7PV2 - chains E and G of the 12 polymer chains in the assembly; structure by electron microscopy, 3.20 A resolution.

# Chain E (and G)
Name: Head-tail connector (Portal protein)
Source organism: Bacillus phage GA-1
Notes: chain G of this document is another copy of the same molecule, construct and numbering; everything in this record applies to it too
Reference sequence: Q9FZW5 (Q9FZW5_BPGA1); residue numbers follow UniProt; this construct covers 1-306
Sequence (306 residues; row label = number of the first residue in the row):
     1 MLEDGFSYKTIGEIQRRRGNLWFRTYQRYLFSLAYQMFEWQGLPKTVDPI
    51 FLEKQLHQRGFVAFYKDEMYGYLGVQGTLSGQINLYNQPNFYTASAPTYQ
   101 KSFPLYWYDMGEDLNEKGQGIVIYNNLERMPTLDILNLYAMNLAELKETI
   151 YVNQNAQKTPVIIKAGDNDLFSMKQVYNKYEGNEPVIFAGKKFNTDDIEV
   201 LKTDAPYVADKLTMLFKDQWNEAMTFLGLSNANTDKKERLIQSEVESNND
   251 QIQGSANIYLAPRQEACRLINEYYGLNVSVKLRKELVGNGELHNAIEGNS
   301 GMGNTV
Not modelled in the structure: 1-7, 231-250, 285-306

# Chain E / chain G interface
Residue-residue contacts (5):
  Y151(E) - N183(G)  hydrogen bond
  V152(E) - E181(G)
  V152(E) - G182(G)
  N155(E) - G182(G)
  N155(E) - N183(G)
Other interface residues (no listed pair), chain E (4 interface residues in all): T159
Other interface residues (no listed pair), chain G (5 interface residues in all): Y180, P185

# Summary
4 residues of chain E face 5 of chain G across their interface; the contacts include 1 hydrogen bond. The
hydrogen-bonded pair is Y151(E)-N183(G).
Chain E and chain G are both Head-tail connector (Portal protein) (Bacillus phage GA-1); the structure, GA1
bacteriophage portal protein, was determined by electron microscopy (same publication as 7PV4).
